4WWZ - chain A; structure by X-ray diffraction, 1.80 A resolution.

[Chain A]
Molecule: TENA/THI-4 family protein
Source organism: Pseudomonas protegens Pf-5
UniProt: Q4K8M0 (Q4K8M0_PSEF5); numbering as in UniProt (aligned over 1-261)
Amino-acid sequence (263 residues; each row starts with the number of its first residue; numbers below 1 keep their minus sign (Gly-1 is residue -1)):
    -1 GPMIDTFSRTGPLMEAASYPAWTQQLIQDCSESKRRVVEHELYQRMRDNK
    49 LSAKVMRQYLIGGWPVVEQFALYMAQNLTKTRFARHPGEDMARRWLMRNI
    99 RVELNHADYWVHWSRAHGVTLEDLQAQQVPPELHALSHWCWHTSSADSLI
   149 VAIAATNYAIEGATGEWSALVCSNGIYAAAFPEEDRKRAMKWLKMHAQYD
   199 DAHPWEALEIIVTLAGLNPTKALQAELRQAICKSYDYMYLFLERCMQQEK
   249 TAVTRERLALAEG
Not modelled in the structure: -1 to 1, 258-261
Differences from the reference sequence: expression tag (-1 to 0)
Metal / ion sites: Fe ion: Glu101, His104, His194 (together with (2E)-dodec-2-enoic acid)
Small-molecule neighbours:
  - (2E)-dodec-2-enoic acid (3X1): Tyr41, Tyr57, Gly61, Val64, Val65, Phe68, Glu101, His104, Trp108, Leu134, Ile158, Glu159, Thr162, Trp165, Trp190, His194, Met236, Phe239, Leu240
  - pyrosulfate (PSL): Arg99, Val100, Leu102, Asn103, His104, Tyr107, Lys189, Met193
What the authors report for this chain:
  - Fe ion coordination: Glu101, His104, His194
  - catalytic residues: Glu101, His104, His194

[Overview]
Bound to chain A: (2E)-dodec-2-enoic acid and pyrosulfate. Glu101, His104 and His194 coordinate a Fe ion ion.
From the paper: catalytic residues Glu101, His104 and His194; Fe ion coordination by Glu101, His104 and
His194.
Chain A is TENA/THI-4 family protein (Pseudomonas protegens Pf-5); the structure, UndA complexed with
2,3-dodecenoic acid, was determined by X-ray diffraction (same publication as 4WX0).
